PDB entry 7NA7 | electron microscopy, 2.70 A resolution | chains R and L of the 6 polymer chains in the assembly

Chain R:
Protein: Growth hormone secretagogue receptor type 1
Source organism: Homo sapiens
UniProtKB: Q92847 (GHSR_HUMAN); numbering as in UniProt (aligned over 1-366)
Chain sequence (366 residues; numbered 1 to 366; the number before each row is that of its first residue):
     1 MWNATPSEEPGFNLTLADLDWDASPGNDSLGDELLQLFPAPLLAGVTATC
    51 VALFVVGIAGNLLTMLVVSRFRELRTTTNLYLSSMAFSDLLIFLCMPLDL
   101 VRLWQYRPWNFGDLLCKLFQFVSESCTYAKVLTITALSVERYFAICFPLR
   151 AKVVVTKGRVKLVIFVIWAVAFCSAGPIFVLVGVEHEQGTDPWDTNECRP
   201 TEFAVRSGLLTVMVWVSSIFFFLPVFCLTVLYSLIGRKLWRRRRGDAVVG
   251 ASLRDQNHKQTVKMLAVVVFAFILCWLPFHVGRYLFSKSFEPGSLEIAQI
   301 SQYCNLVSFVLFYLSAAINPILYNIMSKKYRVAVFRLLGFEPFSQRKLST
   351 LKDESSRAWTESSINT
Not modelled in the structure: 1-38, 244-254, 341-366
Sequence notes: conflict Lys130 (Thr in Q92847), Gln188 (Asn in Q92847)
Disulfide bonds: Cys116-Cys198
Curated features (UniProtKB/Swiss-Prot):
  - glycosylation (N-linked (GlcNAc...) asparagine): Asn13, Asn27
  - natural variant: Ala204 (A204E: In GHDP), Arg237 (R237W: In GHDP)
What the authors report for this chain:
  - contacts within the chain: Glu124-Arg283 (salt bridge)
  - mutagenesis - I300P: unchanged signaling with Ghrelin-27 (chain L)
  - conformationally variable residues (side-chain flip): Val131, Phe221 to Pro224, Phe272, Trp276, Phe279, His280, Arg283, Phe312

Chain L:
Protein: Ghrelin-27
UniProtKB: Q9UBU3 (GHRL_HUMAN); residues 1-12 here correspond to UniProt positions 24-35 (UniProt number = residue number + 23)
Chain sequence (12 residues; row label = number of the first residue in the row):
     1 GSXFLSPEHQRV
Sequence notes: engineered mutation 1IC_3 (Ser26 in Q9UBU3)
Modified residues: 1IC (O-octanoyl-D-serine) at position 3

Interface between chain R and chain L:
Residue-residue contacts (34):
  Leu103(R) with Phe4(L), hydrophobic
  Tyr106(R) with Phe4(L), hydrogen bond (side chain-backbone)
  Arg107(R) with Glu8(L), salt bridge
  Gln120(R) with 1IC_3(L)
  Ser123(R) with Gly1(L), hydrogen bond (side chain-backbone)
  Glu124(R) with Gly1(L), hydrogen bond (side chain-backbone); 1IC_3(L)
  Tyr128(R) with 1IC_3(L)
  Ile178(R) with 1IC_3(L)
  Glu187(R) with Glu8(L)
  Met213(R) with 1IC_3(L)
  Ser217(R) with 1IC_3(L)
  Phe279(R) with Gly1(L); Ser2(L)
  Arg283(R) with Gly1(L), hydrogen bond (side chain-backbone); 1IC_3(L)
  Phe286(R) with Phe4(L); Leu5(L), hydrophobic
  Ser289(R) with Leu5(L); His9(L)
  Phe290(R) with His9(L); Arg11(L), hydrogen bond (backbone-side chain)
  Glu291(R) with Arg11(L)
  Pro292(R) with Arg11(L)
  Ala298(R) with Leu5(L)
  Gln302(R) with Phe4(L)
  Asn305(R) with Ser2(L); 1IC_3(L), hydrogen bond (side chain-backbone); Phe4(L)
  Leu306(R) with Phe4(L), hydrophobic
  Ser308(R) with Ser2(L), hydrogen bond (backbone-side chain)
  Phe309(R) with Ser2(L); Phe4(L), hydrophobic
  Phe312(R) with Gly1(L)
Other interface residues (no listed pair), chain R (32 interface residues in all): Thr127, Ser174, Ala175, Leu181, Glu197, Ile297, Ser301
Other interface residues (no listed pair), chain L (10 interface residues in all): Ser6, Pro7
From the paper, about this interface:
  - specific contacts: Leu103(R)-Phe4(L) (hydrophobic contact), Tyr106(R)-Phe4(L) (hydrogen bond), Arg107(R)-Glu8(L) (salt bridge), Gln120(R)-1IC_3(L), Glu124(R)-Gly1(L), Phe286(R)-Leu5(L) (hydrophobic contact), Phe290(R)-Leu5(L) (hydrophobic contact), Leu306(R)-Phe4(L) (hydrophobic contact), Phe309(R)-Phe4(L) (hydrophobic contact)
  - interface residues, chain R: Gln120(R)
  - hot spots on chain R (mutagenesis) - I178A, L181A, F286A: decreased binding to Ghrelin-27 (chain L)
  - hot spots on chain R (mutagenesis) - R283A, R283Q: abolished binding to Ghrelin-27 (chain L)

Overview:
32 residues of chain R face 10 of chain L across their interface, with 7 hydrogen bonds and 1 salt bridge.
Among the polar pairs are Arg107(R)-Glu8(L), Tyr106(R)-Phe4(L) and Ser123(R)-Gly1(L). The authors report
hydrophobic contacts between Leu103(R) and Phe4(L), Phe286(R) and Leu5(L) and Phe290(R) and Leu5(L) among
others; a hydrogen bond between Tyr106(R) and Phe4(L); a salt bridge between Arg107(R) and Glu8(L). From the
paper: I178A, L181A and F286A of chain R reduce binding to Ghrelin-27 (chain L); the interface residue
Gln120(R); 6 substitutions were tested in all.
Here chain R is Growth hormone secretagogue receptor type 1 (Homo sapiens) and chain L is Ghrelin-27. Entry
7NA7 (Structures of human ghrelin receptor-Gi complexes with ghrelin and a synthetic agonist) was determined
by electron microscopy together with 7NA8 from the same study.
